PDB entry 1YNQ | X-ray diffraction, 1.30 A resolution | chain A

Chain A:
Name: oxidoreductase
Source organism: Bacillus halodurans
UniProt: Q9KE47 (Q9KE47_BACHD); residues 1-297 here = UniProt positions 1-297
Sequence (317 residues; row label = number of the first residue in the row; note: 1 number in that range is skipped by the numbering (no residue carries it; nothing is unmodelled there); numbers below 1 keep their minus sign (Met-20 is residue -20)):
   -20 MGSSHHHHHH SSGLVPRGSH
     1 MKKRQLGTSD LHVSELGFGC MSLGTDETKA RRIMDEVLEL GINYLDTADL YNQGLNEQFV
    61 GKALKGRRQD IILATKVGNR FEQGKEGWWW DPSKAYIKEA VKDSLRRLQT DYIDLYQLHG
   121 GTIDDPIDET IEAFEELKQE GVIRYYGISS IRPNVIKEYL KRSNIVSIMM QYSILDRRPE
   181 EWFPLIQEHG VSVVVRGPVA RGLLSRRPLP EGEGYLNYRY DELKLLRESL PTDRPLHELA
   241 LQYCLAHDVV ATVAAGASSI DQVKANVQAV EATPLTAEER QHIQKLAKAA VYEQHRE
Not modelled in the structure: -20 to -2, 78-87
Sequence notes: cloning artifact (-20 to -1)
Ion coordination: Na+: Glu181 (shared with 1 residue of chain B)

Summary:
Chain A is oxidoreductase (Bacillus halodurans); the structure, aldo-keto reductase AKR11C1 from Bacillus
halodurans (holo form), was determined by X-ray diffraction (same publication as 1YNP).
